Entry 2R6D (X-ray diffraction, 3.70 A resolution); this record covers chains D and E of the 6 polymer chains in the assembly.

[Chain D (and E)]
Molecule: Replicative helicase
From: Bacillus stearothermophilus
Notes: chain E of this document is another copy of the same molecule, construct and numbering; everything in this record applies to it too
UniProtKB: Q9X4C9 (Q9X4C9_BACST); residue numbers follow UniProt; this construct covers 1-454
Amino-acid sequence (454 residues; row label = number of the first residue in the row):
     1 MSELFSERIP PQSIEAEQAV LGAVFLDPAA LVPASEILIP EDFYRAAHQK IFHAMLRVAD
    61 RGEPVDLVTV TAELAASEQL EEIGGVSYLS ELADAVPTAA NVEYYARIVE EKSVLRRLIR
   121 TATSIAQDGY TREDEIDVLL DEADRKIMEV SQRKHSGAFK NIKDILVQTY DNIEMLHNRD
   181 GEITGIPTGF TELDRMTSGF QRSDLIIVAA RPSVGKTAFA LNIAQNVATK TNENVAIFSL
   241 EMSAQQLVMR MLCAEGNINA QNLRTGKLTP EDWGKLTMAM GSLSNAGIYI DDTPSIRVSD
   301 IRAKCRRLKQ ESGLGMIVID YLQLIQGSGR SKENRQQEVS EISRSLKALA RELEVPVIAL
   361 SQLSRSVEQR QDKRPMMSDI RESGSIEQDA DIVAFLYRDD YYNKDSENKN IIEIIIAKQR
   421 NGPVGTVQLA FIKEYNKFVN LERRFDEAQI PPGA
Disordered / not traced: 1-9, 150-182, 331-337, 369-373, 398-408, 442-454 (chain E: 1-9, 150-159, 175-181, 331-337, 369-373, 398-408, 442-454)
Curated features (UniProtKB/Swiss-Prot):
  - region: K163 to L176 (Linker helix)
  - active site: E241 (Nucleophile)
  - binding site (ATP): S213, G215, K216, T217, A218, R250, Q362, K418, Q419, R420
  - binding site (ssDNA): R381, E382, G384
  - site: Q362 (Gamma-phosphate sensor)
  - mutagenesis: K216 (K216A: Loss of helicase activity, reduced ATPase activity, still forms homohexamers, ATPase not activated by DnaG primase, still interacts with DnaG, almost complete loss of ssDNA-binding), T217 (T217A: Loss of helicase and ATPase activity, still interacts with DnaG, complete loss of ssDNA-binding. No longer forms a complex with DNA clamp loader subunit tau), E241 (E241A: Loss of helicase activity, reduced ATPase activity, ATPase partially activated by DnaG primase, 4-fold decreased ssDNA-binding), D320 (D320A/N: Loss of helicase and ATPase activity, still interacts with DnaG, 4- to 15-fold decreased ssDNA-binding), Q362 (Q362A: Partial loss of helicase and ATPase activities, ATPase and helicase partially activated by DnaG primase, wild-type ss- and dsDNA binding ...)

[Interface between chain D and chain E]
Contacting residue pairs (54; chain D residue first):
  P11(D) - E133(E)
  E111(D) - I136(E)
  K112(D) - E133(E)  salt bridge
  V114(D) - L140(E)  hydrophobic
  L115(D) - E133(E)
  L115(D) - I136(E)  hydrophobic
  I119(D) - G129(E)
  I119(D) - Y130(E)
  A122(D) - A122(E)
  I125(D) - L118(E)  hydrophobic
  I125(D) - A122(E)  hydrophobic
  G129(D) - P11(E)
  G129(D) - I119(E)
  Y130(D) - I119(E)
  E133(D) - P11(E)
  E133(D) - K112(E)  salt bridge
  E133(D) - L115(E)
  I136(D) - E111(E)
  I136(D) - V114(E)  hydrophobic
  I136(D) - L115(E)  hydrophobic
  L139(D) - L115(E)  hydrophobic
  L139(D) - L118(E)  hydrophobic
  L140(D) - V114(E)  hydrophobic
  L140(D) - E149(E)
  A143(D) - I147(E)
  D144(D) - I147(E)
  D144(D) - M148(E)
  I147(D) - A143(E)
  I147(D) - D144(E)
  M148(D) - D144(E)
  E149(D) - L140(E)
  Q245(D) - I165(E)
  Q245(D) - Q168(E)  hydrogen bond
  Q245(D) - N172(E)  hydrogen bond
  V248(D) - I165(E)  hydrophobic
  M249(D) - T169(E)
  L252(D) - T169(E)
  L263(D) - I173(E)  hydrophobic
  R264(D) - G422(E)
  T265(D) - P423(E)
  T265(D) - V424(E)  hydrogen bond (side chain-backbone)
  G266(D) - P423(E)
  W273(D) - I173(E)  hydrophobic
  W273(D) - E174(E)
  L276(D) - I173(E)  hydrophobic
  M280(D) - L166(E)  hydrophobic
  M280(D) - Y170(E)  hydrophobic
  S284(D) - L166(E)
  I288(D) - N161(E)
  I288(D) - I162(E)
  Y289(D) - K160(E)
  I290(D) - K160(E)  hydrogen bond (backbone-backbone)
  D292(D) - K160(E)  salt bridge
  R302(D) - M148(E)  hydrogen bond
Interface residues without a listed pair, chain D (45 interface residues in all): P10, L118, T123, A126, R132, A244, L283, A286, R306
Interface residues without a listed pair, chain E (39 interface residues in all): P10, Q12, T123, I125, A126, R132, L139

[Summary]
45 residues of chain D and 39 residues of chain E are in contact, with 5 hydrogen bonds and 3 salt bridges.
Polar pairs include K112(D)-E133(E), D292(D)-K160(E) and Q245(D)-Q168(E).
Both chains are Replicative helicase (Bacillus stearothermophilus). Entry 2R6D (Crystal Form B1) was
determined by X-ray diffraction (same publication as 2R6C, 2R6A and 2R6E).
